3B3O - chains A and B; structure by X-ray diffraction, 2.05 A resolution.

# Chain A (and B)
Molecule: Nitric oxide synthase, brain
Organism: Rattus norvegicus
Notes: EC 1.14.13.39; chain B of this document is another copy of the same molecule, construct and numbering; everything in this record applies to it too
Reference sequence: P29476 (NOS1_RAT); residue numbers follow UniProt; this construct covers 297-718
Amino-acid sequence (422 residues; each row starts with the number of its first residue):
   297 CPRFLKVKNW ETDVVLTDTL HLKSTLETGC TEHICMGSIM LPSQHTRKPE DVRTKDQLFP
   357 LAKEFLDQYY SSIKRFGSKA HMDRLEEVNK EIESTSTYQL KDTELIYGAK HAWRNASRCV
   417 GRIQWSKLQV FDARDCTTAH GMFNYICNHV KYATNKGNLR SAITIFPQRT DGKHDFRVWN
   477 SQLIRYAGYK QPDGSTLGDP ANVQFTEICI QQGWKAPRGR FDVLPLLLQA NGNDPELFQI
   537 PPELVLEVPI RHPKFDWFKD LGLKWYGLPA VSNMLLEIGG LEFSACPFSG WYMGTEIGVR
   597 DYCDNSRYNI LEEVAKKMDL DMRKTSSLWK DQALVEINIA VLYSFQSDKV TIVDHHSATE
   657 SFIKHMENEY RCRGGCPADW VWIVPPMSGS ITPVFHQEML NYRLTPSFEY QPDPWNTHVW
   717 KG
Not modelled in the structure: 297-298, 339-347, 717-718 (chain B: 297-298, 339-347)
Metal / ion sites: Zn2+: Cys326, Cys331 (shared with Cys326(B), Cys331(B) of chain B); heme Fe near Cys415 (its only coordinating residue here)
Residues lining bound ligands:
  - tetrahydrobiopterin (H4B), molecule 1: Trp306, Trp676, Phe691, His692, Gln693, Glu694
  - tetrahydrobiopterin (H4B), molecule 2: Ser334, Met336, Arg596, Val677, Trp678
  - heme (HEM): Trp409, Ala412, Arg414, Cys415, Val416, Gly417, Gln420, Leu424, Ser457, Met570, Phe584, Ser585, Gly586, Trp587, Tyr588, Met589, Glu592, Val649, Trp678, Phe704, Tyr706
  - JI3 (n-{(3S,4S)-4-[(6-amino-4-methylpyridin-2-yl)methyl]pyrrolidin-3-yl}-n'-(4-chlorobenzyl)ethane-1,2-diamine): Met336, Leu337, Gln478, Pro565, Val567, Phe584, Ser585, Gly586, Trp587, Tyr588, Met589, Glu592, Trp678, Tyr706
Swiss-Prot annotation at these positions:
  - binding site ((6R)-L-erythro-5,6,7,8-tetrahydrobiopterin): Ser334, Val677, Trp678, Phe691
  - binding site (heme b): Cys415, Tyr706
  - binding site (L-arginine): Gln478, Trp587, Tyr588, Glu592
  - mutagenesis: Tyr588 (Y588F: No decrease in nitric-oxide synthase activity; Y588H: 50% decrease of nitric-oxide synthase activity; Y588S: 30% decrease of nitric-oxide synthase activity)
Reported in the primary citation:
  - binding site for JI3: Trp306, Met336, Leu337, Val567, Phe584, Glu592, Asp597, Tyr706
  - specificity-determining residues: Asp597

# Chain A / chain B interface
Residue-residue contacts (120; chain A residue first):
  Leu301(A) - Ile330(B)  hydrophobic
  Trp306(A) - Met336(B)  hydrophobic
  Glu307(A) - Asn601(B)
  Glu307(A) - Ser602(B)  hydrogen bond (backbone-side chain)
  Ser320(A) - His329(B)
  Glu323(A) - Glu328(B)
  Thr324(A) - Thr327(B)  hydrogen bond (side chain-backbone)
  Thr324(A) - Glu328(B)  hydrogen bond (backbone-backbone)
  Thr324(A) - His329(B)
  Thr324(A) - Ile330(B)
  Cys326(A) - Cys326(B)  hydrophobic
  Cys326(A) - Thr327(B)
  Cys326(A) - Glu328(B)
  Cys326(A) - Cys331(B)  hydrophobic
  Thr327(A) - Thr324(B)  hydrogen bond (backbone-side chain)
  Thr327(A) - Cys326(B)
  Thr327(A) - Glu328(B)
  Glu328(A) - Leu322(B)
  Glu328(A) - Glu323(B)
  Glu328(A) - Thr324(B)  hydrogen bond (backbone-backbone)
  Glu328(A) - Cys326(B)
  Glu328(A) - Glu328(B)
  His329(A) - Ser320(B)  hydrogen bond (backbone-side chain)
  His329(A) - Thr321(B)
  His329(A) - Leu322(B)
  His329(A) - Thr324(B)
  His329(A) - Tyr698(B)
  Ile330(A) - Leu301(B)  hydrophobic
  Ile330(A) - Thr324(B)
  Ile330(A) - Leu696(B)  hydrophobic
  Ile330(A) - Asn697(B)
  Ile330(A) - Tyr698(B)  hydrophobic
  Cys331(A) - Cys326(B)  hydrophobic
  Cys331(A) - Cys331(B)  hydrophobic
  Cys331(A) - Asn697(B)  hydrogen bond (backbone-backbone)
  Met332(A) - Leu301(B)  hydrophobic
  Met332(A) - Leu696(B)  hydrophobic
  Ser334(A) - Trp676(B)
  Ser334(A) - Glu694(B)
  Ser334(A) - Met695(B)  hydrogen bond (side chain-backbone)
  Ile335(A) - Glu694(B)
  Met336(A) - Trp306(B)
  Met336(A) - Glu694(B)  hydrogen bond (backbone-side chain)
  Leu337(A) - Trp306(B)  hydrophobic
  Val595(A) - Ser686(B)
  Arg596(A) - Ser686(B)
  Arg596(A) - Phe691(B)
  Arg596(A) - His692(B)
  Asp600(A) - His692(B)
  Asn601(A) - Glu307(B)  hydrogen bond
  Leu607(A) - Ile687(B)  hydrophobic
  Lys620(A) - Gln642(B)
  Thr621(A) - Asp650(B)  hydrogen bond
  Ser622(A) - Leu638(B)
  Ser622(A) - Gln642(B)  hydrogen bond
  Ser622(A) - Asp650(B)
  Ser623(A) - Ile635(B)
  Leu624(A) - Val631(B)
  Leu624(A) - Asn634(B)
  Leu624(A) - Ile635(B)
  Leu624(A) - Leu638(B)  hydrophobic
  Leu624(A) - His651(B)
  Asp627(A) - His651(B)  salt bridge
  Asp627(A) - His652(B)  salt bridge
  Asp627(A) - Met683(B)
  Asp627(A) - Ser684(B)  hydrogen bond
  Gln628(A) - Val631(B)
  Gln628(A) - Glu632(B)  hydrogen bond
  Gln628(A) - Ile635(B)
  Leu630(A) - Ile687(B)  hydrophobic
  Val631(A) - Asp627(B)
  Val631(A) - Gln628(B)
  Val631(A) - Val631(B)  hydrophobic
  Glu632(A) - Gln628(B)  hydrogen bond
  Asn634(A) - Leu624(B)
  Ile635(A) - Ser623(B)
  Ile635(A) - Leu624(B)  hydrophobic
  Ile635(A) - Gln628(B)
  Leu638(A) - Ser622(B)
  Leu638(A) - Leu624(B)  hydrophobic
  Gln642(A) - Ser622(B)  hydrogen bond
  Asp650(A) - Thr621(B)  hydrogen bond
  Asp650(A) - Ser622(B)
  His651(A) - Leu624(B)
  His651(A) - Asp627(B)  salt bridge
  His652(A) - Thr621(B)
  His652(A) - Asp627(B)  salt bridge
  Trp676(A) - Ser334(B)
  Trp676(A) - Val677(B)  hydrophobic
  Val677(A) - Trp676(B)  hydrophobic
  Pro682(A) - Ser684(B)
  Pro682(A) - Gly685(B)  hydrogen bond (backbone-backbone)
  Pro682(A) - Ser686(B)  hydrogen bond (backbone-backbone)
  Met683(A) - Asp627(B)
  Met683(A) - Ser684(B)
  Ser684(A) - Asp627(B)  hydrogen bond
  Ser684(A) - Pro682(B)
  Ser684(A) - Met683(B)
  Ser684(A) - Ser684(B)
  Gly685(A) - Pro682(B)  hydrogen bond (backbone-backbone)
  Ser686(A) - Val595(B)
  Ser686(A) - Arg596(B)
  Ser686(A) - Pro682(B)  hydrogen bond (backbone-backbone)
  Ile687(A) - Leu607(B)  hydrophobic
  Ile687(A) - Lys626(B)
  Ile687(A) - Leu630(B)  hydrophobic
  Phe691(A) - Arg596(B)
  His692(A) - Arg596(B)
  His692(A) - Asp600(B)  salt bridge
  Glu694(A) - Ser334(B)
  Glu694(A) - Ile335(B)
  Glu694(A) - Met336(B)  hydrogen bond (side chain-backbone)
  Met695(A) - Ser334(B)  hydrogen bond (backbone-side chain)
  Met695(A) - Ile335(B)
  Leu696(A) - Ile330(B)  hydrophobic
  Leu696(A) - Cys331(B)
  Leu696(A) - Met332(B)  hydrophobic
  Asn697(A) - Ile330(B)
  Asn697(A) - Cys331(B)  hydrogen bond (backbone-backbone)
  Tyr698(A) - His329(B)
Also at the interface, not in a pair above, chain A (62 interface residues in all): His317, Thr321, Leu322, Gly333, Ser602, Lys626, Ser653, Gln693
Also at the interface, not in a pair above, chain B (63 interface residues in all): Lys302, Val303, His317, Gly333, Leu337, Cys599, Ser653

# In short
Chain A and chain B form an interface of 62 and 63 residues respectively; the contacts include 25 hydrogen
bonds and 5 salt bridges. Polar contacts include Asp627(A)-His651(B), Asp627(A)-His652(B) and
His692(A)-Asp600(B). The paper reports a binding site for JI3 at Trp306(A), Met336(A) and Leu337(A) among
others; the specificity determinant Asp597(A).
Both chains are Nitric oxide synthase, brain (Rattus norvegicus). Entry 3B3O (Structure of neuronal nos heme
domain in complex with a inhibitor
(+-)-n1-{cis-4'-[(6"-amino-4"-methylpyridin-2"-yl)methyl]pyrrolidin-3'-yl}-n2-(4'-chlorobenzyl)ethane-1,2-diamine)
was determined by X-ray diffraction together with 3DQR, 3DQS, 3DQT and 3B3P from the same study.
